PDB entry 1GT9 | X-ray diffraction, 1.38 A resolution | chains 1 and 2

Chain 1 (and 2):
Name: Kumamolysin
Organism: Bacillus subtilis
Notes: chain 2 of this document is another copy of the same molecule, construct and numbering; everything in this record applies to it too
Chain sequence (357 residues; each row starts with the number of its first residue):
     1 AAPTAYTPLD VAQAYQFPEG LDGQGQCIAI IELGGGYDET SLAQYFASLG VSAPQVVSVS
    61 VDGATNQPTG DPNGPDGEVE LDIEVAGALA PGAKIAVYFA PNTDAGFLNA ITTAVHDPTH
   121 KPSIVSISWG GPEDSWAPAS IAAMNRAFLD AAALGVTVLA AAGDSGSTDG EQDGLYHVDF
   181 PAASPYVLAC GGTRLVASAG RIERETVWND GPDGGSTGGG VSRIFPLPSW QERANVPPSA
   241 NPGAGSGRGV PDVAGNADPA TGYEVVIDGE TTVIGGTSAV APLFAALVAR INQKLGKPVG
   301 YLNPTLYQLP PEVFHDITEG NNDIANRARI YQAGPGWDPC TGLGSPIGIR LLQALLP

Interface between chain 1 and chain 2:
Contacting residue pairs (21):
  Ala2(1) - Arg223(2)
  Ala2(1) - Ile224(2)  hydrophobic
  Pro3(1) - Pro138(2)
  Pro3(1) - Ile224(2)
  Thr4(1) - Ile224(2)
  Ala5(1) - Pro138(2)
  Ala5(1) - Ala142(2)
  Thr7(1) - Arg146(2)
  Leu9(1) - Arg146(2)
  Asp10(1) - Arg146(2)  salt bridge
  Ala199(1) - Tyr186(2)
  Arg201(1) - Leu227(2)  hydrogen bond (side chain-backbone)
  Arg201(1) - Ser229(2)
  Arg201(1) - Glu232(2)  salt bridge
  Glu203(1) - Pro226(2)
  Glu264(1) - Ala139(2)
  Glu264(1) - Ala142(2)
  Glu264(1) - Ala143(2)
  Thr271(1) - Ala139(2)
  Thr272(1) - Ala139(2)
  Val273(1) - Ala139(2)
Also at the interface, not in a pair above, chain 1 (19 interface residues in all): Ala1, Tyr6, Ser48, Leu49, Val196
Also at the interface, not in a pair above, chain 2 (15 interface residues in all): Leu149, Asp150, Pro228

Summary:
19 residues of chain 1 and 15 residues of chain 2 are in contact, with 1 hydrogen bond and 2 salt bridges.
Among the polar pairs are Asp10(1)-Arg146(2), Arg201(1)-Glu232(2) and Arg201(1)-Leu227(2).
Both chains are Kumamolysin (Bacillus subtilis). Entry 1GT9 (High resolution crystal structure of a
thermostable serine-carboxyl type proteinase, kumamolisin (kscp)) was determined by X-ray diffraction,
deposited together with 1GTG, 1GTJ and 1GTL.
